PDB entry 8J0S | electron microscopy, 2.58 A resolution | chains C and D of the 20 polymer chains in the assembly

== Chain C ==
Protein: ATP synthase subunit alpha
Source organism: Mycobacterium tuberculosis
Notes: EC 7.1.2.2
UniProtKB: P9WPU7 (ATPA_MYCTU); residues 1-549 here = UniProt positions 1-549
Chain sequence (549 residues; each row starts with the number of its first residue):
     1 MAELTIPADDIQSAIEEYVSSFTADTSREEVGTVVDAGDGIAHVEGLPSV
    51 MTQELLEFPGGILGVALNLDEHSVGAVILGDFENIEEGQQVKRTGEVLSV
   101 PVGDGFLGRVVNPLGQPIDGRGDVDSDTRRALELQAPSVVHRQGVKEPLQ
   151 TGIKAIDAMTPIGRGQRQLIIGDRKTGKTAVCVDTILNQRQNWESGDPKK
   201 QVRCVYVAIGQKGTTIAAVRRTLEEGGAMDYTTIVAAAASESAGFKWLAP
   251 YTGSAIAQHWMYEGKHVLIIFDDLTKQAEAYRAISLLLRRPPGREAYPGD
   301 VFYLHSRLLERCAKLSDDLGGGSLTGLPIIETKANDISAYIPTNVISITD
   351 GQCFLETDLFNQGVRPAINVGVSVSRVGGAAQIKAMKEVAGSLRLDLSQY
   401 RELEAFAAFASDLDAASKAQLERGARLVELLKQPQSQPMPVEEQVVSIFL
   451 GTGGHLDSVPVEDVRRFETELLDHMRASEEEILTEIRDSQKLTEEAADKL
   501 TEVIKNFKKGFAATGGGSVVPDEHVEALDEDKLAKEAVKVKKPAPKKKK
Not modelled in the structure: 1-4, 23-28, 515-518, 546-549
Metal / ion sites: Mg2+: T179 (together with ATP)
Small-molecule neighbours:
  - ADP: V374, S375, R376
  - ATP (adenosine-5'-triphosphate): D173, R174, K175, T176, G177, K178, T179, A180, E331, F360, R365, P366, Q433, P434, Q435

== Chain D ==
Protein: ATP synthase subunit beta
Source organism: Mycobacterium tuberculosis
Notes: EC 7.1.2.2
UniProtKB: P9WPU5 (ATPB_MYCTU); residue numbers follow UniProt; this construct covers 1-486
Chain sequence (486 residues; numbered 1 to 486; the number before each row is that of its first residue):
     1 MTTTAEKTDRPGKPGSSDTSGRVVRVTGPVVDVEFPRGSIPELFNALHAE
    51 ITFESLAKTLTLEVAQHLGDNLVRTISLQPTDGLVRGVEVIDTGRSISVP
   101 VGEGVKGHVFNALGDCLDEPGYGEKFEHWSIHRKPPAFEELEPRTEMLET
   151 GLKVVDLLTPYVRGGKIALFGGAGVGKTVLIQEMINRIARNFGGTSVFAG
   201 VGERTREGNDLWVELAEANVLKDTALVFGQMDEPPGTRMRVALSALTMAE
   251 WFRDEQGQDVLLFIDNIFRFTQAGSEVSTLLGRMPSAVGYQPTLADEMGE
   301 LQERITSTRGRSITSMQAVYVPADDYTDPAPATTFAHLDATTELSRAVFS
   351 KGIFPAVDPLASSSTILDPSVVGDEHYRVAQEVIRILQRYKDLQDIIAIL
   401 GIDELSEEDKQLVNRARRIERFLSQNMMAAEQFTGQPGSTVPVKETIEAF
   451 DRLCKGDFDHVPEQAFFLIGGLDDLAKKAESLGAKL
Not modelled in the structure: 1-17
Metal / ion sites: Mg2+: T178 (together with ADP)
Small-molecule neighbours:
  - ADP: G172, A173, G174, V175, G176, K177, T178, V179, E203, R204, E207, D265, F349, F354, P355, M427, A430, F433, T434
  - ATP (adenosine-5'-triphosphate): S364, T365, D368, Y377

== How chain C and chain D interact ==
Pairs across the interface (111; chain C residue first):
  G46(C) with R86(D), hydrogen bond (backbone-side chain)
  L47(C) with R86(D), hydrogen bond (backbone-side chain)
  P48(C) with V85(D); R86(D)
  S49(C) with V85(D)
  V50(C) with V85(D)
  M51(C) with F53(D), hydrophobic; G83(D); L84(D); V85(D), hydrophobic
  T52(C) with V26(D); T81(D); D82(D); G83(D), hydrogen bond (backbone-backbone); L84(D), hydrogen bond (backbone-backbone)
  Q53(C) with D82(D)
  N68(C) with T27(D)
  L69(C) with R25(D); V26(D), hydrogen bond (backbone-backbone); L84(D)
  D70(C) with V24(D); R25(D); T27(D); R86(D), hydrogen bond (backbone-side chain)
  E71(C) with V24(D); R25(D), salt bridge
  S73(C) with R86(D)
  V74(C) with R86(D)
  G95(C) with F53(D)
  E96(C) with F53(D)
  V97(C) with F53(D), hydrophobic; L56(D), hydrophobic
  A131(C) with S55(D)
  L134(C) with S55(D)
  A136(C) with D232(D)
  P137(C) with T205(D)
  S138(C) with T205(D)
  V139(C) with T205(D); N209(D); Q230(D)
  V140(C) with L117(D); W212(D), hydrophobic
  R142(C) with T205(D); N209(D)
  Q143(C) with N209(D)
  G144(C) with N209(D)
  V145(C) with R206(D)
  R167(C) with R204(D)
  P291(C) with T279(D)
  R294(C) with V288(D)
  G299(C) with E276(D)
  F302(C) with M231(D), hydrophobic; R269(D); Q272(D); E276(D)
  Y303(C) with D232(D); E233(D); P234(D); R238(D); E276(D)
  S306(C) with M231(D), hydrogen bond (side chain-backbone)
  E310(C) with E203(D); R204(D); T205(D), hydrogen bond; M231(D); D232(D)
  S338(C) with A323(D)
  T343(C) with Y320(D); A323(D)
  I346(C) with A173(D), hydrophobic; R204(D)
  S347(C) with R204(D), hydrogen bond (backbone-side chain); M231(D); R269(D), hydrogen bond
  I348(C) with R204(D), hydrogen bond (backbone-side chain); M231(D), hydrophobic
  T349(C) with R204(D), hydrogen bond (backbone-side chain)
  D350(C) with R204(D), salt bridge; R206(D), salt bridge
  G371(C) with F349(D); S350(D)
  V372(C) with S350(D)
  R376(C) with G174(D); R204(D); R206(D); F433(D)
  G378(C) with Q432(D)
  G379(C) with Q432(D), hydrogen bond (backbone-backbone)
  G391(C) with F433(D); T434(D)
  R394(C) with F354(D)
  L395(C) with F354(D), hydrophobic; T434(D); L468(D), hydrophobic
  S398(C) with S350(D); G352(D)
  Q399(C) with K351(D), hydrogen bond (side chain-backbone); R421(D), hydrogen bond; Q464(D), hydrogen bond; F467(D)
  E402(C) with K351(D); R417(D), salt bridge; R421(D), salt bridge
  F406(C) with I397(D), hydrophobic; R417(D)
  F409(C) with A398(D); I399(D); D403(D)
  S411(C) with D403(D), hydrogen bond
  A416(C) with P462(D), hydrophobic
  Q420(C) with Q464(D)
Also at the interface, not in a pair above, chain C (72 interface residues in all): L67, H72, E133, R290, D300, R307, V374, S375, V377, A380, L403, A410, S417
Also at the interface, not in a pair above, chain D (68 interface residues in all): P80, D118, E207, G208, D210, F228, G289, D324, R346, I353, Y390, G401, I402, V413, E463

== Summary ==
The interface between chain C and chain D involves 72 residues on one side and 68 on the other, with 17
hydrogen bonds and 5 salt bridges. Polar contacts include E71(C)-R25(D), D350(C)-R204(D) and D350(C)-R206(D).
ADP is bound between chain C and chain D.
Chain C is ATP synthase subunit alpha and chain D is ATP synthase subunit beta, both from Mycobacterium
tuberculosis; the structure, Cryo-EM structure of Mycobacterium tuberculosis ATP synthase in complex with
bedaquiline(BDQ), was determined by electron microscopy together with 8J0T, 8J57, 8J58, 8JR0 and 8JR1 from the
same study.
